PDB entry 4E3X | X-ray diffraction, 1.24 A resolution | chains A and B

[Chain A (and B)]
Name: Delta-1-pyrroline-5-carboxylate dehydrogenase, mitochondrial
From: Mus musculus
Notes: EC 1.5.1.12; chain B of this document is another copy of the same molecule, construct and numbering; everything in this record applies to it too
Reference sequence: Q8CHT0 (AL4A1_MOUSE); residues 22-563 here correspond to UniProt positions 21-562 (UniProt number = residue number - 1)
Sequence (563 residues; numbered 1 to 563; the number before each row is that of its first residue):
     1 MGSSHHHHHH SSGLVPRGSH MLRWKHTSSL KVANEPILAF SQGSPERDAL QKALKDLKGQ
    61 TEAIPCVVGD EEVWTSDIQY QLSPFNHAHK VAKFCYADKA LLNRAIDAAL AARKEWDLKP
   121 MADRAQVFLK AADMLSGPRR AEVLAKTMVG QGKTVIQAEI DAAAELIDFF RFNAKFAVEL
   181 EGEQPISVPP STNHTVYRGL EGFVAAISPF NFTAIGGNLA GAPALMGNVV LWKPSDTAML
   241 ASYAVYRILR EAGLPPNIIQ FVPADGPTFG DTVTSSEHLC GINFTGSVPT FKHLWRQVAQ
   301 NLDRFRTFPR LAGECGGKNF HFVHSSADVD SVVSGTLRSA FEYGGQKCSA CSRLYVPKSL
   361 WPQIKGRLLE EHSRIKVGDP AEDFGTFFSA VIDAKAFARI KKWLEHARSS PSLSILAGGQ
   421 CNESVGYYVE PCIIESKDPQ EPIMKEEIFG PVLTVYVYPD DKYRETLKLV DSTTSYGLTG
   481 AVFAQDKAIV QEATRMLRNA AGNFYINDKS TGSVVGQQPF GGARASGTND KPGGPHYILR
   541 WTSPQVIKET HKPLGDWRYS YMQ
Unresolved in the structure: 1-19, 563 (chain B: 1-17)
Construct notes: expression tag (1-21); conflict Ala33 (Thr32 in Q8CHT0), Thr61 (Met60 in Q8CHT0), Lys468 (Gln467 in Q8CHT0)
Curated features (UniProtKB/Swiss-Prot):
  - active site: Glu314 (Proton acceptor), Cys348 (Nucleophile)
  - binding site (NAD(+)): Ser208, Lys233, Gly286 to Thr290, Glu447
  - binding site (substrate): Ser513
  - site: Asn211 (Transition state stabilizer)
  - modified residue: Lys31 (N6-succinyllysine), Ser44 (Phosphoserine), Lys52 (N6-acetyllysine), Lys93 (N6-acetyllysine), Lys99 (N6-acetyllysine), Lys114 (N6-acetyllysine), Lys130 (N6-acetyllysine), Lys175 (N6-acetyllysine), Lys318 (N6-acetyllysine), Lys347 (N6-succinyllysine), Lys358 (N6-acetyllysine), Lys365 (N6-acetyllysine), Lys376 (N6-acetyllysine), Lys395 (N6-succinyllysine), Lys462 (N6-acetyllysine), Lys509 (N6-acetyllysine), Lys531 (N6-acetyllysine), Lys552 (N6-acetyllysine)
Ligand contacts:
  - 3,6,9,12,15,18-hexaoxaicosane (16P): Thr61, Ala63, Trp74, Ile78, Tyr80, Lys90, Lys93
  - proline (PRO), molecule 1: Glu165, Phe212, Ile215, Lys347, Cys348, Ser349, Thr511, Gly512, Ser513, Phe520
  - proline (PRO), molecule 2: Gly182, Gln184, Pro185, Ile186
  - proline (PRO), molecule 3: Phe210, Thr237, Ile392, Asp393, Lys395, Ala396, Arg399
  - proline (PRO), molecule 4: Val288, Lys292, Arg524, Ala525
  - proline (PRO), molecule 5: Leu302, Asp303, Phe305, Arg306, Thr307, Phe308
From the paper describing this entry:
  - binding site for proline: Glu46, Gln184, Phe210, Lys292, Leu302, Asp303 to Phe308, Asp393, Arg399, Gly512, Ser513, Ala525

[Chain A / chain B interface]
Residue-residue contacts (217):
  Met21(A) with Gln485(B); Asp486(B); Lys487(B); Val490(B), hydrophobic; Gln491(B)
  Leu22(A) with Ile506(B), hydrophobic
  Ala39(A) with Tyr561(B)
  Phe40(A) with Tyr561(B)
  Arg47(A) with Tyr561(B), hydrogen bond (side chain-backbone)
  Asp117(A) with Arg498(B), salt bridge
  Leu118(A) with Arg498(B)
  Thr154(A) with Tyr561(B)
  Val155(A) with Tyr561(B), hydrophobic
  Ile156(A) with Tyr559(B), hydrophobic; Tyr561(B)
  Phe172(A) with Ile186(B), hydrophobic
  Leu180(A) with His536(B)
  Glu183(A) with Pro535(B); His536(B)
  Pro185(A) with Gly516(B); Gln517(B)
  Ile186(A) with Gly516(B), hydrogen bond (backbone-backbone); Gln517(B)
  Val188(A) with Gln517(B)
  Asn193(A) with Gln517(B); Gln518(B), hydrogen bond
  Val196(A) with Arg498(B)
  Tyr197(A) with His536(B)
  Arg198(A) with Arg498(B), hydrogen bond (side chain-backbone); Asn499(B); Ala501(B), hydrogen bond (side chain-backbone); Gly502(B); Asn529(B)
  Glu201(A) with Asn499(B); Arg524(B), salt bridge
  Phe291(A) with Phe308(B), hydrophobic
  Lys292(A) with Leu302(B); Asp303(B), salt bridge
  Trp295(A) with Ala299(B); Leu302(B), hydrophobic; Phe308(B), hydrophobic; Pro309(B)
  Arg296(A) with Ala299(B), hydrogen bond (side chain-backbone); Gln300(B), hydrogen bond (side chain-backbone); Leu302(B); Asp303(B), salt bridge
  Ala299(A) with Trp295(B); Arg296(B), hydrogen bond (backbone-side chain); Ala299(B), hydrophobic
  Gln300(A) with Arg296(B), hydrogen bond (backbone-side chain)
  Leu302(A) with Lys292(B); Trp295(B), hydrophobic; Arg296(B)
  Asp303(A) with Lys292(B), salt bridge; Arg296(B), salt bridge
  Arg306(A) with Arg524(B); Ala525(B)
  Thr307(A) with Ala523(B); Arg524(B), hydrogen bond (side chain-backbone)
  Phe308(A) with Phe291(B), hydrophobic; Trp295(B), hydrophobic; Arg524(B); Ala525(B); Gly527(B)
  Pro309(A) with Trp295(B)
  Arg310(A) with Thr528(B), hydrogen bond (side chain-backbone); Asn529(B)
  Ser331(A) with Pro553(B); Leu554(B), hydrogen bond (side chain-backbone)
  Ser334(A) with Leu554(B); Gly555(B), hydrogen bond (side chain-backbone); Asp556(B); Trp557(B)
  Gly335(A) with Leu554(B)
  Leu337(A) with Trp557(B)
  Arg338(A) with Asp556(B), hydrogen bond (side chain-backbone); Trp557(B), hydrogen bond (side chain-backbone); Arg558(B), hydrogen bond (side chain-backbone); Tyr559(B), hydrogen bond
  Glu342(A) with Tyr559(B), hydrogen bond
  Glu371(A) with Trp557(B), hydrogen bond
  Arg374(A) with Trp557(B)
  Phe384(A) with Tyr561(B); Met562(B)
  Gly385(A) with Met562(B)
  Thr386(A) with Met562(B)
  Phe387(A) with Trp557(B); Met562(B), hydrophobic
  Ala484(A) with Met21(B)
  Gln485(A) with Met21(B)
  Asp486(A) with Met21(B)
  Lys487(A) with His20(B); Met21(B), hydrogen bond (side chain-backbone)
  Val490(A) with Met21(B), hydrophobic
  Gln491(A) with Met21(B)
  Thr494(A) with Leu22(B); Ile547(B)
  Arg495(A) with Leu118(B)
  Arg498(A) with Asp117(B), salt bridge; Leu118(B); Val196(B); Arg198(B), hydrogen bond (backbone-side chain); Gln545(B), hydrogen bond (backbone-side chain)
  Asn499(A) with Arg198(B); Glu201(B)
  Ala501(A) with Arg198(B), hydrogen bond (backbone-side chain); Gln545(B), hydrogen bond (backbone-side chain)
  Gly502(A) with Arg198(B); Gln545(B); Val546(B), hydrogen bond (backbone-backbone)
  Asn503(A) with Val546(B)
  Phe504(A) with Gln545(B); Val546(B), hydrogen bond (backbone-backbone); Ile547(B); Lys548(B), hydrogen bond (backbone-backbone)
  Tyr505(A) with Lys548(B)
  Ile506(A) with Leu22(B), hydrophobic; Lys548(B), hydrogen bond (backbone-backbone); Glu549(B); Thr550(B), hydrogen bond (backbone-backbone)
  Asn507(A) with Met21(B); Thr550(B); Leu554(B)
  Asp508(A) with Lys548(B), salt bridge; Thr550(B), hydrogen bond; Leu554(B)
  Gly516(A) with Pro185(B); Ile186(B), hydrogen bond (backbone-backbone)
  Gln517(A) with Pro185(B); Ile186(B); Val188(B); Asn193(B); Val546(B)
  Gln518(A) with Asn193(B), hydrogen bond; Val546(B); Lys548(B)
  Pro519(A) with Val546(B)
  Ala523(A) with Thr307(B); Ser543(B)
  Arg524(A) with Glu201(B), salt bridge; Arg306(B); Thr307(B), hydrogen bond (backbone-side chain); Phe308(B)
  Ala525(A) with Arg306(B); Phe308(B)
  Gly527(A) with Thr307(B); Phe308(B)
  Thr528(A) with Arg310(B), hydrogen bond (backbone-side chain)
  Asn529(A) with Arg198(B); Arg310(B); Ser543(B), hydrogen bond; Pro544(B), hydrogen bond (side chain-backbone)
  Lys531(A) with Pro544(B); Val546(B)
  Pro535(A) with Glu183(B)
  His536(A) with Leu180(B); Glu183(B); Tyr197(B); Leu539(B)
  Leu539(A) with His536(B); Leu539(B), hydrophobic
  Arg540(A) with Arg540(B)
  Ser543(A) with Ala523(B); Asn529(B), hydrogen bond
  Pro544(A) with Asn529(B), hydrogen bond (backbone-side chain); Lys531(B)
  Gln545(A) with Arg498(B), hydrogen bond (side chain-backbone); Ala501(B), hydrogen bond (side chain-backbone); Gly502(B); Phe504(B)
  Val546(A) with Gly502(B), hydrogen bond (backbone-backbone); Asn503(B); Phe504(B), hydrogen bond (backbone-backbone); Gln517(B); Gln518(B); Pro519(B)
  Ile547(A) with Thr494(B); Phe504(B); Ile506(B), hydrophobic
  Lys548(A) with Phe504(B), hydrogen bond (backbone-backbone); Tyr505(B); Ile506(B), hydrogen bond (backbone-backbone); Asp508(B), salt bridge; Gln518(B)
  Glu549(A) with Ile506(B)
  Thr550(A) with Ile506(B), hydrogen bond (backbone-backbone); Asn507(B); Asp508(B), hydrogen bond
  Pro553(A) with Ser331(B)
  Leu554(A) with Ser331(B), hydrogen bond (backbone-side chain); Ser334(B); Gly335(B); Asn507(B); Asp508(B)
  Gly555(A) with Ser334(B), hydrogen bond (backbone-side chain)
  Asp556(A) with Ser334(B); Arg338(B), hydrogen bond (backbone-side chain)
  Trp557(A) with Ser334(B); Leu337(B); Arg338(B), hydrogen bond (backbone-side chain); Glu371(B), hydrogen bond; Arg374(B); Ile375(B), hydrophobic; Phe387(B)
  Arg558(A) with Arg338(B), hydrogen bond (backbone-side chain)
  Tyr559(A) with Ile156(B), hydrophobic; Arg338(B); Glu342(B), hydrogen bond
  Tyr561(A) with Ala39(B); Phe40(B); Arg47(B); Thr154(B); Val155(B), hydrophobic; Ile156(B), hydrogen bond (side chain-backbone); Phe384(B)
  Met562(A) with Phe384(B); Gly385(B)
Interface residues without a listed pair, chain A (106 interface residues in all): Asn34, Arg113, Gln157, Ser191, Val298, Asn301, Ile375, Phe483, Leu497, Lys509
Interface residues without a listed pair, chain B (108 interface residues in all): Arg23, Arg113, Gln157, Ser191, Val298, Asn301, Asp328, Thr386, Phe483, Ala484, Arg495, Leu497, Lys509, Ser560

[Summary]
The interface between chain A and chain B involves 106 residues on one side and 108 on the other; the contacts
include 54 hydrogen bonds and 10 salt bridges. Polar pairs include Asp117(A)-Arg498(B), Glu201(A)-Arg524(B)
and Lys292(A)-Asp303(B). From the paper: a binding site for proline at Glu46(A), Gln184(A) and Phe210(A) among
others.
Both chains are Delta-1-pyrroline-5-carboxylate dehydrogenase, mitochondrial (Mus musculus). Entry 4E3X
(Crystal Structure of Mus musculus 1-pyrroline-5-carboxylate dehydrogenase cryoprotected in proline) was
determined by X-ray diffraction (same publication as 4E3U, 4E3V and 4E3W).
